Entry 2VZ3 (X-ray diffraction, 1.90 A resolution); this record covers chain A.

[Chain A]
Molecule: Galactose oxidase
Organism: Gibberella zeae
Notes: EC 1.1.3.9
UniProt: Q01745 (GAOA_GIBZE); residues 1-639 here correspond to UniProt positions 42-680 (UniProt number = residue number + 41)
Chain sequence (639 residues; each row starts with the number of its first residue):
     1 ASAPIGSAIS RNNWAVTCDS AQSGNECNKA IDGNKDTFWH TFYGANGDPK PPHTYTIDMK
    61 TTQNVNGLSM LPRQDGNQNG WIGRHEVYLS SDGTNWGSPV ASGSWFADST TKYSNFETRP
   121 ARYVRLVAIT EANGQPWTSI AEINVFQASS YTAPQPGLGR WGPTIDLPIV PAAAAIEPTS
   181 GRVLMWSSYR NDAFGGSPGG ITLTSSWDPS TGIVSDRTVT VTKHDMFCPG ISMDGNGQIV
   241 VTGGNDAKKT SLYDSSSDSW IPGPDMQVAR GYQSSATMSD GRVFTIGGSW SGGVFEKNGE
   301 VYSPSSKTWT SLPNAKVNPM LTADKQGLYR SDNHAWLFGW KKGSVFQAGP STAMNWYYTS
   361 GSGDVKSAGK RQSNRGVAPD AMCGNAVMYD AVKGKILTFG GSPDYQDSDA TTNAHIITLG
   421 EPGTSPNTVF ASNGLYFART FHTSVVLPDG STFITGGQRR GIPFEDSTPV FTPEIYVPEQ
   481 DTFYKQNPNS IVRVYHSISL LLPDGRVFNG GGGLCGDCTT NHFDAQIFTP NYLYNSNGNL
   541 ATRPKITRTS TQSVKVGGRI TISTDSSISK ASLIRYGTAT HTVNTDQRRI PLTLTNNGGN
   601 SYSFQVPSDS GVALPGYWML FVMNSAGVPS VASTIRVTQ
Cystine bridges: Cys18-Cys27, Cys515-Cys518
Metal / ion sites: Cu ion site 1: Tyr272, His496, His581; Cu ion site 2: His334, Cys383; Cu ion site 3 near Cys383 (its only coordinating residue here)
Reported in the primary citation:
  - Cu ion coordination: Tyr272, Tyr495, His496, His581
  - binding site for acetate ion: Tyr272, Arg330
  - contacts within the chain: Cys228-Tyr272, Tyr272-Trp290 (pi stacking)
  - post-translational modification sites: Cys228, Tyr272
  - conformationally variable residues (side-chain flip): Tyr272, Trp290

[Summary]
The Cu ion site 1 is built by Tyr272, His496 and His581. The Cu ion site 2 is built by His334 and Cys383. The
paper reports a binding site for acetate ion at Tyr272 and Arg330; Cu ion coordination by Tyr272, Tyr495 and
His496 among others.
Chain A is Galactose oxidase (Gibberella zeae); the structure, bleached galactose oxidase, was determined by
X-ray diffraction (same publication as 2VZ1).
